Entry 1BEV (X-ray diffraction, 3.00 A resolution); this record covers chains 2 and 4 of the 4 polymer chains in the assembly.

# Chain 2
Name: Bovine enterovirus coat proteins VP1 to VP4
From: Bovine enterovirus (STRAIN VG-5-27)
UniProtKB: P12915 (POLG_BOVEV); residues 1-248 here correspond to UniProt positions 69-316 (UniProt number = residue number + 68)
Amino-acid sequence (248 residues; each row starts with the number of its first residue):
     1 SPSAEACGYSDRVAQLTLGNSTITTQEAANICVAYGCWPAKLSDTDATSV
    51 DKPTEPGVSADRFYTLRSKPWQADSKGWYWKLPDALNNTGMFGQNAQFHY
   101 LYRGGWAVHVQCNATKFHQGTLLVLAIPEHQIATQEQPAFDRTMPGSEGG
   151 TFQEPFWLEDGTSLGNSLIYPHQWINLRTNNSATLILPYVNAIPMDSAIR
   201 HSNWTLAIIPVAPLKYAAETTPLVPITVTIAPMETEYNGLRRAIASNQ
Not modelled in the structure: 1-4
Sequence notes: conflict Arg-62 (Ala131 in P12915), Leu-101 (Ile170 in P12915)

# Chain 4
Name: Bovine enterovirus coat proteins VP1 to VP4
From: Bovine enterovirus (STRAIN VG-5-27)
UniProtKB: P12915 (POLG_BOVEV); residues 2-69 here correspond to UniProt positions 1-68 (UniProt number = residue number - 1)
Amino-acid sequence (68 residues; each row starts with the number of its first residue):
     2 GAQLSRNTAGSHTTQTYATGGSTINYNNINYYSHAASAAQNKQDFTQDPS
    52 KFTQPIADVIKETAVPLK
Not modelled in the structure: 2-22, 63-69
Sequence notes: conflict Gln-16 (Gly in P12915)

# How chain 2 and chain 4 interact
Contacting residue pairs (11; chain 2 residue first):
  Glu-5(2) with Lys-62(4), hydrogen bond (backbone-backbone)
  Asp-11(2) with Asp-59(4)
  Asn-30(2) with Ile-57(4); Asp-59(4), hydrogen bond (side chain-backbone)
  Ile-31(2) with Ile-57(4); Ala-58(4), hydrogen bond (backbone-backbone)
  Cys-32(2) with Pro-56(4)
  Val-33(2) with Pro-56(4), hydrogen bond (backbone-backbone); Ala-58(4), hydrophobic
  Tyr-35(2) with Lys-52(4); Phe-53(4), hydrophobic
Interface residues without a listed pair, chain 2 (9 interface residues in all): Ala-6, Gly-36
Interface residues without a listed pair, chain 4 (8 interface residues in all): Ile-61

# Overview
The interface between chain 2 and chain 4 involves 9 residues on one side and 8 on the other, with 4 hydrogen
bonds. Polar pairs include Asn-30(2)/Asp-59(4), Glu-5(2)/Lys-62(4) and Ile-31(2)/Ala-58(4).
Chain 2 is Bovine enterovirus coat proteins VP1 to VP4 and chain 4 is Bovine enterovirus coat proteins VP1 to
VP4, both from Bovine enterovirus (STRAIN VG-5-27); the structure, Bovine enterovirus vg-5-27, was determined
by X-ray diffraction.
